PDB entry 8IYO | X-ray diffraction, 2.40 A resolution | chain A

[Chain A]
Protein: N-acetyltransferase domain-containing protein
Organism: Helicobacter pylori 26695
UniProt: O25589 (O25589_HELPY); residues 1-161 here = UniProt positions 1-161
Chain sequence (163 residues; row label = number of the first residue in the row; numbers below 1 keep their minus sign (Ser-1 is residue -1)):
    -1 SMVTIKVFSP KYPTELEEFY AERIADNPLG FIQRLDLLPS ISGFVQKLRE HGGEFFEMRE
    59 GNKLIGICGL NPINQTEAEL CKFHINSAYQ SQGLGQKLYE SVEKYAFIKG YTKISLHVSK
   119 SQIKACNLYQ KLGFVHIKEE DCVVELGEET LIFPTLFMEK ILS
Unresolved in the structure: -1
Differences from the reference sequence: expression tag (-1 to 0); engineered mutation Val1 (Met in O25589)
Residues lining bound ligands: acetyl coenzyme A (ACO): Asn25, Phe29, Leu78, Cys79, Lys80, Phe81, His82, Ile83, Tyr87, Gln88, Ser89, Gln90, Gly91, Leu92, Gly93, Gln94, Leu114, His115, Val116, Gln120, Lys122, Ala123, Asn125, Leu126, Tyr127, Lys129
Reported in the primary citation:
  - binding site for acetyl coenzyme A: Phe81, Ile83, Gln88 to Gly93, Asn125
  - catalytic residues: Glu77, Phe81, His115, Tyr127
  - conformationally variable residues (loop rearrangement): Asn25, Phe29
  - mutagenesis - E77Q: decreased catalytic activity
  - mutagenesis - H115A: unchanged catalytic activity
  - mutagenesis - Y127F: abolished catalytic activity

[Overview]
Chain A binds acetyl coenzyme A. From the paper: catalytic residues Glu77, Phe81 and His115 among others; E77Q
reduces catalytic activity; 3 substitutions were tested in all.
Chain A is N-acetyltransferase domain-containing protein (Helicobacter pylori 26695); the structure, Crystal
structure of a protein acetyltransferase, HP0935, acetyl-CoA bound form, was determined by X-ray diffraction,
deposited together with 8IYM.
